Entry 5UIE (electron microscopy, 5.70 A resolution (low resolution: residue-level contacts below are approximate; hydrogen-bond / salt-bridge calls are withheld)); this record covers chains A and F of the 19 polymer chains in the assembly.

Chain A (and F):
Name: Vacuolar protein sorting-associated protein 4
Source organism: Saccharomyces cerevisiae
Notes: chain F of this document is another copy of the same molecule, construct and numbering; everything in this record applies to it too
UniProtKB: P52917 (VPS4_YEAST); numbering as in UniProt (aligned over 1-437)
Amino-acid sequence (437 residues; each row starts with the number of its first residue):
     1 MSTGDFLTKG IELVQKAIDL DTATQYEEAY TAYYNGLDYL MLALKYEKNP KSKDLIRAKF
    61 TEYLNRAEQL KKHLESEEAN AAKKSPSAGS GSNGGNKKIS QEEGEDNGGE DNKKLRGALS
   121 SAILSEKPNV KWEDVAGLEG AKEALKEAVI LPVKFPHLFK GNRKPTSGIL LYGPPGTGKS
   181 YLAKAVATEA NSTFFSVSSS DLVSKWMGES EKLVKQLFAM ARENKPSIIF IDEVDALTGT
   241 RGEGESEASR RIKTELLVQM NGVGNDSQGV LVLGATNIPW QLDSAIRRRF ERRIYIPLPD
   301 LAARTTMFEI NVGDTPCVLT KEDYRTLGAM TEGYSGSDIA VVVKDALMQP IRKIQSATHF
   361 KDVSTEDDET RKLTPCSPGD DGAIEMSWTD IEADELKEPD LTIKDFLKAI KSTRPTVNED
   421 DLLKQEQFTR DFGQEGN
Disordered / not traced: 1-117, 365-368, 434-437 (chain F: 1-121, 241-246, 365-368, 434-437)
Small-molecule neighbours:
  - ADP / beryllium trifluoride: D134, V135, A136, P174, P175, G176, T177, G178, K179, S180, Y181, L182, N277, M307, N311, G336, S337
  - Mg2+ (MG): S180, D232, E233
UniProt features mapped onto this chain:
  - binding site (ATP): G173 to S180
  - mutagenesis: L64 (L64D: Inhibits membrane protein sorting to the vacuole), K179 (K179A: No ATP hydrolysis. Missorting of vacuolar proteins), Q216 (Q216A: Abolishes oligomerization), E233 (E233Q: Defective in ATP hydrolysis. Missorting of vacuolar proteins)
Reported in the primary citation:
  - binding site for beryllium trifluoride: R288, R289
  - mutagenesis - L151D (30 fold): decreased binding to Vacuolar protein sorting-associated protein VTA1

Chain A / chain F interface:
Contacting residue pairs (27; chain A residue first):
  E147(A) - R352(F)
  E147(A) - Q355(F)
  L151(A) - Q355(F)
  K154(A) - W388(F)
  K154(A) - T389(F)
  F155(A) - W388(F)
  F159(A) - M348(F)
  F159(A) - Q355(F)
  R163(A) - M348(F)
  R163(A) - I351(F)
  R163(A) - E398(F)
  E211(A) - K205(F)
  R241(A) - T240(F)
  E243(A) - M207(F)
  E243(A) - A248(F)
  S246(A) - S204(F)
  S246(A) - M207(F)
  E247(A) - M207(F)
  R250(A) - S204(F)
  R250(A) - K205(F)
  R251(A) - K205(F)
  R251(A) - W206(F)
  R251(A) - E209(F)
  T254(A) - K205(F)
  E255(A) - K205(F)
  R430(A) - R414(F)
  D431(A) - R414(F)
Interface residues without a listed pair, chain A (21 interface residues in all): N162, I252, L257, E291
Interface residues without a listed pair, chain F (22 interface residues in all): D201, V203, G208, T315, K344, L347, P350

Summary:
21 residues of chain A and 22 residues of chain F are in contact. Ligands of chain A: ADP / beryllium
trifluoride and Mg2+. From the paper: a binding site for beryllium trifluoride at R288(A) and R289(A); L151D
of chain A reduces binding to Vacuolar protein sorting-associated protein VTA1.
Chain A and chain F are both Vacuolar protein sorting-associated protein 4 (Saccharomyces cerevisiae); the
structure, Vps4-Vta1 complex, was determined by electron microscopy.
